PDB entry 5OLC | X-ray diffraction, 2.79 A resolution | chains A and D of the 8 polymer chains in the assembly

# Chain A (and D)
Molecule: Galactonate dehydratase
Organism: Zobellia galactanivorans
Notes: EC 4.2.1.6; chain D of this document is another copy of the same molecule, construct and numbering; everything in this record applies to it too
UniProtKB: G0L7B8 (G0L7B8_ZOBGA); residues 2-388 here = UniProt positions 2-388
Sequence (396 residues; numbered -7 to 388; the number before each row is that of its first residue; numbers below 1 keep their minus sign (Met-7 is residue -7)):
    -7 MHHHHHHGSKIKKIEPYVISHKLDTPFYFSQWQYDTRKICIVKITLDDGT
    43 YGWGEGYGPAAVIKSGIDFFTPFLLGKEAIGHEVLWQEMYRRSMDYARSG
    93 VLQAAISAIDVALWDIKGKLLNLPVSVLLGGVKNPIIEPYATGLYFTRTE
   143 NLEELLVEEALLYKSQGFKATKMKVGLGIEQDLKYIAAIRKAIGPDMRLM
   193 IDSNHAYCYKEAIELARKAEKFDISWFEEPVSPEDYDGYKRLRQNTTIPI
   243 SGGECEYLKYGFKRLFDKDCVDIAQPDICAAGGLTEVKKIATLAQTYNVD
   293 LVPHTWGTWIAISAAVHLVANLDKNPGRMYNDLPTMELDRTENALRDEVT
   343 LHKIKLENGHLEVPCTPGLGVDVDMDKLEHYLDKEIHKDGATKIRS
Disordered / not traced: -7 to 0, 17-26, 138-143, 316-324, 377-388
Construct notes: initiating methionine (-7); expression tag (-6 to 1)
Reported in the primary citation:
  - conformationally variable residues (order/disorder transition): Thr17 to Tyr26, Phe138 to Asn143
  - Mg2+ coordination: Glu220
  - catalytic residues: Lys166, His296 (by similarity / conservation)

# Chain A / chain D interface
Contacting residue pairs - 9 pairs, chain A then chain D:
  Tyr201(A) with Asp264(D)
  Lys202(A) with Pro241(D); Ile265(D); Asp292(D), salt bridge
  Arg209(A) with Thr239(D)
  Glu226(A) with Asn290(D)
  Asp227(A) with Asn290(D)
  Arg233(A) with Arg235(D); Asp261(D), salt bridge

# In short
The interface between chain A and chain D involves 6 residues on one side and 8 on the other, with 2 salt
bridges. Among the polar pairs are Lys202(A)-Asp292(D) and Arg233(A)-Asp261(D). The paper reports catalytic
residues Lys166(A) and His296(A); Mg2+ coordination by Glu220(A).
Chain A and chain D are both Galactonate dehydratase (Zobellia galactanivorans); the structure, Crystal
structure of the 3,6-anhydro-D-galactonate cycloisomerase from Zobellia galactanivorans, was determined by
X-ray diffraction, deposited together with 5OPQ.
